8GR6 - chain A; structure by X-ray diffraction, 2.06 A resolution.

[Chain A]
Molecule: Sortase-like protein, putative
Source organism: Streptococcus sanguinis SK36
UniProtKB: A3CPB4 (A3CPB4_STRSV); residues 35-231 here = UniProt positions 35-231
Amino-acid sequence (218 residues; numbered 14 to 231; the number before each row is that of its first residue):
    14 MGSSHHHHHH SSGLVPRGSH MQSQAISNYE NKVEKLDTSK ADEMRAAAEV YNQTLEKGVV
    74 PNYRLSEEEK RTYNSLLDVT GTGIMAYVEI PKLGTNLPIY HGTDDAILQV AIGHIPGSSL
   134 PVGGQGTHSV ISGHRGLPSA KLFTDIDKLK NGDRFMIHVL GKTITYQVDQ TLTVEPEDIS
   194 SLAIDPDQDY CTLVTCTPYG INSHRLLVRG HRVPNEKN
Unresolved in the structure: 14-32, 231
Differences from the reference sequence: initiating methionine (14); expression tag (15-34)
Modified / non-standard residues: H217 (N1-methylated histidine; MHS)
Metal / ion sites: Na+ site 1: N65, S132, G139; Na+ site 2 near E69 (its only coordinating residue here); Zn2+: E188, H217

[Summary]
The Na+ site 1 is built by N65, S132 and G139. E188 and H217 coordinate Zn2+.
Chain A is Sortase-like protein, putative (Streptococcus sanguinis SK36); the structure, Crystal Structure of
pilus-specific Sortase C from Streptococcus sanguinis, was determined by X-ray diffraction together with 8GUU
from the same study.
